6H3H - chains A and B; structure by X-ray diffraction, 1.92 A resolution.

== Chain A ==
Name: Anti-fullerene antibody Fab fragment Heavy chain
Organism: Mus musculus
Notes: antibody fragment or engineered binder
Sequence (222 residues; row label = number of the first residue in the row):
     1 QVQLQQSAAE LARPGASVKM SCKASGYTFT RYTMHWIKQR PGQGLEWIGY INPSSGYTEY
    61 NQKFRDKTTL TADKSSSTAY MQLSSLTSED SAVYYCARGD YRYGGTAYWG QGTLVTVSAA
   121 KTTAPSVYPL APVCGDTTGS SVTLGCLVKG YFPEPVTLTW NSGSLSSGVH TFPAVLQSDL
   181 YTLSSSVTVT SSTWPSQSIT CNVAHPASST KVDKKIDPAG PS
Disulfide bonds: C22-C96, C146-C201

== Chain B ==
Name: Anti-fullerene antibody Fab fragment Light chain
Organism: Mus musculus
Notes: antibody fragment or engineered binder
Sequence (215 residues; row label = number of the first residue in the row):
     1 QAVVTQESAL TTSPGETVTL TCRSSTGAVT TSNYANWVQE KPDHLFTGLI GGTNNRAPGV
    61 PARFSGSLIG DKAALTITGA QTEDEAIYFC ALWYSNHWVF GGGTKLTVLG QPKSSPSVTL
   121 FPPSSEELET NKATLVCTIT DFYPGVVTVD WKVDGTPVTQ GMETTQPSKQ SNNKYMASSY
   181 LTLTARAWER HSSYSCQVTH EGHTVEKSLS RADCS
Disulfide bonds: C22-C90, C137-C196

== Interface between chain A and chain B ==
Contacting residue pairs (70):
  H35(A) - W98(B)
  Q39(A) - E40(B)  hydrogen bond
  Q39(A) - H44(B)  hydrogen bond
  Q39(A) - F46(B)
  L45(A) - F46(B)  hydrophobic
  L45(A) - F89(B)  hydrophobic
  L45(A) - F100(B)
  W47(A) - N96(B)
  W47(A) - H97(B)
  W47(A) - W98(B)
  E59(A) - N96(B)
  Y95(A) - H44(B)  hydrogen bond
  Y95(A) - F46(B)
  R102(A) - N55(B)
  Y103(A) - G48(B)
  Y103(A) - L49(B)
  Y103(A) - I50(B)  hydrogen bond (side chain-backbone)
  Y103(A) - G51(B)  hydrogen bond (side chain-backbone)
  Y103(A) - G52(B)  hydrogen bond (backbone-backbone)
  Y103(A) - N55(B)  hydrogen bond (backbone-side chain)
  Y103(A) - A57(B)
  G104(A) - Y34(B)
  G104(A) - N36(B)  hydrogen bond (backbone-side chain)
  G104(A) - G51(B)
  G104(A) - G52(B)  hydrogen bond (backbone-backbone)
  G104(A) - W98(B)
  G105(A) - N36(B)
  G105(A) - W98(B)
  T106(A) - N36(B)  hydrogen bond (backbone-side chain)
  A107(A) - G48(B)  hydrogen bond (backbone-backbone)
  Y108(A) - P58(B)
  W109(A) - V38(B)
  W109(A) - F46(B)
  W109(A) - F100(B)  hydrophobic
  Q111(A) - H44(B)
  Y128(A) - S124(B)
  Y128(A) - E126(B)
  Y128(A) - E127(B)
  Y128(A) - T130(B)
  P129(A) - S124(B)
  P129(A) - E126(B)
  L130(A) - F121(B)  hydrophobic
  V133(A) - P122(B)  hydrophobic
  C134(A) - C214(B)  disulfide
  T143(A) - F121(B)
  L144(A) - F121(B)
  G145(A) - F121(B)
  L147(A) - T134(B)
  L147(A) - Y180(B)  hydrophobic
  K149(A) - E127(B)  salt bridge
  K149(A) - K132(B)
  H170(A) - T140(B)
  H170(A) - Q170(B)
  H170(A) - M176(B)
  T171(A) - M176(B)
  F172(A) - T138(B)
  F172(A) - T140(B)
  F172(A) - M176(B)  hydrophobic
  F172(A) - A177(B)
  F172(A) - S178(B)
  P173(A) - T165(B)
  V175(A) - T165(B)
  V175(A) - Y180(B)  hydrophobic
  L176(A) - E163(B)
  Q177(A) - G161(B)  hydrogen bond (side chain-backbone)
  Q177(A) - E163(B)
  Q177(A) - T182(B)
  L183(A) - Y180(B)
  S184(A) - V136(B)
  S184(A) - Y180(B)  hydrogen bond
Interface residues without a listed pair, chain A (39 interface residues in all): I37, E46, V93, A131, T182
Interface residues without a listed pair, chain B (50 interface residues in all): T47, R56, T119, I139, D141, M162, T164, Q166, S168, D213
Inter-chain disulfides: C134(A)-C214(B)

== Overview ==
39 residues of chain A and 50 residues of chain B are in contact, with 1 disulfide bond, 13 hydrogen bonds and
1 salt bridge. Polar pairs include K149(A)-E127(B), Q39(A)-E40(B) and Q39(A)-H44(B).
Here chain A is Anti-fullerene antibody Fab fragment Heavy chain and chain B is Anti-fullerene antibody Fab
fragment Light chain, both from Mus musculus. Entry 6H3H (Fab fragment of antibody against fullerene C60) was
determined by X-ray diffraction.
